Entry 1APT (X-ray diffraction, 1.80 A resolution); this record covers chains E and I.

# Chain E
Protein: Penicillopepsin
Organism: Penicillium janthinellum
Notes: EC 3.4.23.20
UniProtKB: P00798 (PENP_PENJA); residue numbers follow UniProt; this construct covers 1-323
Amino-acid sequence (323 residues; row label = number of the first residue in the row):
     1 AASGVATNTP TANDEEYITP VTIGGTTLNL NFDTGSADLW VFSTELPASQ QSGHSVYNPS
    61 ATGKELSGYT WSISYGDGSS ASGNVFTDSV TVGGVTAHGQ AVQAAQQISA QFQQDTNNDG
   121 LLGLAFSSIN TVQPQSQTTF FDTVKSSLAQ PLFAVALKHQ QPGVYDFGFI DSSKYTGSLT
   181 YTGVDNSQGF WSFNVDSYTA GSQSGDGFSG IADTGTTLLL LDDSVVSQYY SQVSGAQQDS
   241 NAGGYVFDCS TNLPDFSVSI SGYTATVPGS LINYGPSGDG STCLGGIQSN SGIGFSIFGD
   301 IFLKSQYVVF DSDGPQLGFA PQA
UniProt features mapped onto this chain:
  - active site: D33, D213
  - glycosylation: S3 (O-linked (Man...) serine), T7 (O-linked (Man...) threonine)
Disulfide bonds: C249-C283
Glycans and other covalent adducts: alpha-D-mannopyranose (MAN) linked to S3

# Chain I
Protein: Inhibitor isovaleryl (iva)-val-val-lysta-O-et (lysta is a lysyl side chain analogue of statin
Amino-acid sequence (4 residues; numbered 4 to 1; the number before each row is that of its first residue):
     4 X
     3 V
     2 V
     1 X
Modified residues: LTA (4,8-diamino-3-hydroxy-octanoic acid ethyl ester) at position 1; IVA (isovaleric acid) at position 4

# Chain E / chain I interface
Contacting residue pairs - 26 pairs, chain E then chain I:
  E15(E) - V3(I)
  E15(E) - IVA_4(I)
  D33(E) - LTA_1(I)
  G35(E) - LTA_1(I)
  Y75(E) - LTA_1(I)
  Y75(E) - V2(I)
  G76(E) - LTA_1(I)
  G76(E) - V2(I)  hydrogen bond (backbone-backbone)
  D77(E) - LTA_1(I)
  D77(E) - V2(I)  hydrogen bond (side chain-backbone)
  D77(E) - V3(I)
  S79(E) - LTA_1(I)
  F112(E) - LTA_1(I)
  L121(E) - LTA_1(I)
  I211(E) - LTA_1(I)
  D213(E) - LTA_1(I)
  G215(E) - LTA_1(I)  hydrogen bond (backbone-backbone)
  G215(E) - V3(I)
  T216(E) - LTA_1(I)  hydrogen bond (side chain-backbone)
  T216(E) - V2(I)
  T216(E) - V3(I)
  T217(E) - V3(I)  hydrogen bond (side chain-backbone)
  T217(E) - IVA_4(I)
  L218(E) - IVA_4(I)
  Y274(E) - IVA_4(I)
  L284(E) - IVA_4(I)
Interface residues without a listed pair, chain E (22 interface residues in all): N31, F190, L220, F295, I297

# In short
Chain E and chain I form an interface of 22 and 4 residues respectively, with 5 hydrogen bonds. Polar contacts
include D77(E)-V2(I), T216(E)-LTA_1(I) and T217(E)-V3(I). Alpha-D-mannopyranose is covalently linked to S3(E).
From UniProt: active-site residues D33(E) and D213(E) on chain E.
Chain E is Penicillopepsin (Penicillium janthinellum) and chain I is Inhibitor isovaleryl
(iva)-val-val-lysta-O-et (lysta is a lysyl side chain analogue of statin; the structure, Crystallographic
analysis of a pepstatin analogue binding to the aspartyl proteinase penicillopepsin at 1.8 angstroms
resolution, was determined by X-ray diffraction.
